PDB entry 8AJN | electron microscopy, 3.00 A resolution | chains A and B

# Chain A
Protein: DNA damage-binding protein 1
Source organism: Homo sapiens
Reference sequence: Q16531 (DDB1_HUMAN); residues 1-1140 here = UniProt positions 1-1140
Chain sequence (1164 residues; each row starts with the number of its first residue; numbers below 1 keep their minus sign (Met-23 is residue -23)):
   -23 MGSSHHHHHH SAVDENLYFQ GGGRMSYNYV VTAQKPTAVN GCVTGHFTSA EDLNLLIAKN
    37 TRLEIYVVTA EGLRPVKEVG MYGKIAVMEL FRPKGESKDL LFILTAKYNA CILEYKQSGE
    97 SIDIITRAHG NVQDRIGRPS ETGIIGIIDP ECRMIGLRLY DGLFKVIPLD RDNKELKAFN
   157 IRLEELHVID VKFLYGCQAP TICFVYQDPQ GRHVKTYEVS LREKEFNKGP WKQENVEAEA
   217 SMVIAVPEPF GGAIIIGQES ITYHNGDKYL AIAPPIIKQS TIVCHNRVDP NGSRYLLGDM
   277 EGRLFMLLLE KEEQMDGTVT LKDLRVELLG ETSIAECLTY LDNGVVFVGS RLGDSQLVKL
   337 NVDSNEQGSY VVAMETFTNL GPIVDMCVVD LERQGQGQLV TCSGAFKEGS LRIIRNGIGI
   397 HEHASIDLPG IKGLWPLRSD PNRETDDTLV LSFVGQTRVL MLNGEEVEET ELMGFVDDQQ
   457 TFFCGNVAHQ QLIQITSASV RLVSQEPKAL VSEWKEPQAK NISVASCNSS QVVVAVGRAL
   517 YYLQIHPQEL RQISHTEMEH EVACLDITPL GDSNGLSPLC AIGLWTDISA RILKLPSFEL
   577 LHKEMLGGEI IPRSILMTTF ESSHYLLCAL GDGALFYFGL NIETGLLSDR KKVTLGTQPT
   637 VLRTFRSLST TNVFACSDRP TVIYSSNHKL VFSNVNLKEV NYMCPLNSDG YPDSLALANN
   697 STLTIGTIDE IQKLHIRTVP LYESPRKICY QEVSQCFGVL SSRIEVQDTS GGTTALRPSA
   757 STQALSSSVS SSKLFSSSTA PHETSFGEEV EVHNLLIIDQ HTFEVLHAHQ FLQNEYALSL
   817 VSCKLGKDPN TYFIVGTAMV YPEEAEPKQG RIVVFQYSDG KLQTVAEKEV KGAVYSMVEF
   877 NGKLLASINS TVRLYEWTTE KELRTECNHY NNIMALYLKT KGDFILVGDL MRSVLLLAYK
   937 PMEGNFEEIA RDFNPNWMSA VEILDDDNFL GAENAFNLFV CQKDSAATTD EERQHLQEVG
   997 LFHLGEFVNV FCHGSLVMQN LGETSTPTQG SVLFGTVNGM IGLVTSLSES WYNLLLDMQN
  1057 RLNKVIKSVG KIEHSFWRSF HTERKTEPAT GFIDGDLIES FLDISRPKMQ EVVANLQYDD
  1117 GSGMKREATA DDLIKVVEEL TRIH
Unresolved in the structure: -23 to 0
Sequence notes: initiating methionine (-23); expression tag (-22 to 0)
Disulfides: Cys18-Cys313
Curated features (UniProtKB/Swiss-Prot):
  - modified residue: Ser2 (N-acetylserine), Lys1067 (N6-acetyllysine), Thr1125 (Phosphothreonine)
  - cross-link: Lys1121 (Glycyl lysine isopeptide (Lys-Gly) (interchain with G-Cter in SUMO2))
  - natural variant: Asp184 to Gln186 (deletion: In WHIKERS), Arg188 (R188Q: In WHIKERS; R188W: In WHIKERS), Glu213 (E213K: In WHIKERS), Phe429 (F429V: In WHIKERS)
  - mutagenesis: Tyr316 to Asn319 (Impairs interaction with DDA1), Glu537 (E537A: Slightly impairs interaction with CUL4A), Trp561 (W561A: Strongly impairs interaction with CUL4A), Glu840 to Glu842 (Impairs interaction with AMBRA1, DTL, DET1, DCAF1, DCAF5, DCAF11 and DCAF8), Met910 to Tyr913 (Impairs interaction with AMBRA1, DTL and DCAF5), Trp953 (W953A: Impairs interaction with AMBRA1, ERCC8, DCAF5 and DCAF11)

# Chain B
Protein: DDB1- and CUL4-associated factor 12
Source organism: Homo sapiens
Reference sequence: Q5T6F0 (DCA12_HUMAN); residue numbers follow UniProt; this construct covers 1-453
Chain sequence (477 residues; each row starts with the number of its first residue; numbers below 1 keep their minus sign (Met-23 is residue -23)):
   -23 MDWSHPQFEK SAVDENLYFQ GGGRMARKVV SRKRKAPASP GAGSDAQGPQ FGWDHSLHKR
    37 KRLPPVKRSL VYYLKNREVR LQNETSYSRV LHGYAAQQLP SLLKEREFHL GTLNKVFASQ
    97 WLNHRQVVCG TKCNTLFVVD VQTSQITKIP ILKDREPGGV TQQGCGIHAI ELNPSRTLLA
   157 TGGDNPNSLA IYRLPTLDPV CVGDDGHKDW IFSIAWISDT MAVSGSRDGS MGLWEVTDDV
   217 LTKSDARHNV SRVPVYAHIT HKALKDIPKE DTNPDNCKVR ALAFNNKNKE LGAVSLDGYF
   277 HLWKAENTLS KLLSTKLPYC RENVCLAYGS EWSVYAVGSQ AHVSFLDPRQ PSYNVKSVCS
   337 RERGSGIRSV SFYEHIITVG TGQGSLLFYD IRAQRFLEER LSACYGSKPR LAGENLKLTT
   397 GKGWLNHDET WRNYFSDIDF FPNAVYTHCY DSSGTKLFVA GGPLPSGLHG NYAGLWS
Unresolved in the structure: -23 to 39, 132-140, 375-389
Sequence notes: initiating methionine (-23); expression tag (-22 to 0)
Curated features (UniProtKB/Swiss-Prot):
  - region: Met1 to Arg38 (Required for nuclear location and interaction with MOV10)
  - modified residue: Ser15 (Phosphoserine)
  - mutagenesis: Arg368 (R368A: Reduces association with DDB1)
Reported in the primary citation:
  - mutagenesis - K108A, H144A, R256A, R344A: abolished catalytic activity
  - mutagenesis - R203A: decreased catalytic activity

# Interface between chain A and chain B
Pairs across the interface - 72 pairs, chain A then chain B:
  Asn16(A) - Arg56(B)
  Ile112(A) - Pro150(B)
  Ile112(A) - Ser151(B)
  Arg114(A) - Ser64(B)  hydrogen bond
  Glu117(A) - Glu60(B)
  Glu117(A) - Thr61(B)  hydrogen bond
  Thr118(A) - Glu60(B)
  Gly119(A) - Glu60(B)  hydrogen bond (backbone-side chain)
  Arg327(A) - Val55(B)  hydrogen bond (side chain-backbone)
  Arg327(A) - Arg56(B)
  Leu328(A) - Val55(B)  hydrophobic
  Pro358(A) - Glu54(B)
  Pro358(A) - Val55(B)  hydrophobic
  Val360(A) - Glu54(B)
  Arg722(A) - Val55(B)
  Lys723(A) - Glu54(B)  salt bridge
  Tyr812(A) - Lys51(B)
  Leu814(A) - Lys51(B)
  Val836(A) - Ser45(B)
  Val836(A) - Val47(B)  hydrophobic
  Val836(A) - Tyr48(B)  hydrophobic
  Tyr837(A) - Ser45(B)
  Tyr837(A) - Tyr48(B)
  Pro838(A) - Val42(B)
  Pro838(A) - Lys43(B)
  Pro838(A) - Arg44(B)  hydrogen bond (backbone-backbone)
  Pro838(A) - Ser45(B)  hydrogen bond (backbone-backbone)
  Pro838(A) - Tyr48(B)
  Glu839(A) - Arg44(B)  hydrogen bond (backbone-side chain)
  Glu840(A) - Ser45(B)  hydrogen bond (backbone-side chain)
  Glu840(A) - Leu46(B)
  Ala841(A) - Arg44(B)
  Ala841(A) - Ser45(B)
  Ala841(A) - Leu46(B)  hydrogen bond (backbone-backbone)
  Ala841(A) - Val66(B)  hydrophobic
  Glu842(A) - Tyr70(B)  hydrogen bond
  Pro843(A) - Val47(B)  hydrophobic
  Tyr871(A) - Val47(B)
  Tyr871(A) - Leu50(B)  hydrophobic
  Asn907(A) - Leu78(B)
  Asn908(A) - Leu78(B)
  Ile909(A) - Tyr70(B)  hydrogen bond (backbone-side chain)
  Ile909(A) - Gln74(B)
  Ile909(A) - Leu75(B)  hydrophobic
  Ile909(A) - Leu78(B)  hydrophobic
  Met910(A) - Leu46(B)  hydrophobic
  Met910(A) - Tyr70(B)
  Tyr913(A) - Arg53(B)
  Leu926(A) - Leu46(B)  hydrophobic
  Leu926(A) - Tyr70(B)  hydrophobic
  Met927(A) - Ala71(B)  hydrophobic
  Met927(A) - Tyr349(B)
  Arg928(A) - Leu75(B)
  Arg928(A) - Leu78(B)  hydrogen bond (side chain-backbone)
  Arg928(A) - Ser453(B)  hydrogen bond (side chain-backbone)
  Phe949(A) - Lys432(B)
  Phe949(A) - Ser453(B)
  Pro951(A) - Ser429(B)
  Pro951(A) - Thr431(B)
  Trp953(A) - Leu67(B)  hydrophobic
  Trp953(A) - His68(B)
  Met954(A) - Arg53(B)
  Asn970(A) - Tyr49(B)
  Asn970(A) - Arg53(B)
  Phe1003(A) - Arg53(B)
  Asn1005(A) - Glu54(B)  hydrogen bond (side chain-backbone)
  Val1033(A) - Arg53(B)
  Val1033(A) - Glu54(B)
  Val1033(A) - Arg56(B)
  Arg1080(A) - Ser428(B)
  Arg1080(A) - Ser429(B)
  Lys1081(A) - His100(B)
Interface residues without a listed pair, chain A (50 interface residues in all): Pro115, Ser116, Glu312, Ala381, Phe382, Asn885, Ser886, Leu912, Asn950
Interface residues without a listed pair, chain B (36 interface residues in all): Leu57, Lys80

# Summary
Chain A and chain B form an interface of 50 and 36 residues respectively; the contacts include 14 hydrogen
bonds and 1 salt bridge. Among the polar pairs are Lys723(A)-Glu54(B), Arg114(A)-Ser64(B) and
Glu117(A)-Thr61(B). The paper reports that K108A, H144A and R256A of chain B, among others, abolish catalytic
activity; R203A of chain B reduces catalytic activity.
Chain A is DNA damage-binding protein 1 and chain B is DDB1- and CUL4-associated factor 12, both from Homo
sapiens; the structure, Structure of the human DDB1-DCAF12 complex, was determined by electron microscopy
(same publication as 8AJM and 8AJO).
